2VLZ - chain A; structure by X-ray diffraction, 1.50 A resolution.

Chain A:
Molecule: Myoglobin
Organism: Equus caballus
UniProt: P68082 (MYG_HORSE); residues 1-153 here correspond to UniProt positions 2-154 (UniProt number = residue number + 1)
Sequence (153 residues; numbered 1 to 153; the number before each row is that of its first residue):
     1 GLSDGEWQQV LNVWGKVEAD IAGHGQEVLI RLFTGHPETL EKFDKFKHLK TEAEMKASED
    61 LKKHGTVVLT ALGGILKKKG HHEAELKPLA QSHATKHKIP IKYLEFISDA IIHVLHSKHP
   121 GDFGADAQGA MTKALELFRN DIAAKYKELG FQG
Swiss-Prot annotation at these positions:
  - binding site (nitrite): His64
  - binding site (O2): His64
  - binding site (heme b): His93
  - modified residue: Ser3 (Phosphoserine)
Ion coordination: heme Fe: His93 (together with peroxide ion)
Ligand contacts:
  - heme / peroxide ion: Leu32, Thr39, Lys42, Phe43, Lys45, His64, Val67, Val68, Ala71, Leu72, Leu89, Ser92, His93, His97, Ile99, Tyr103, Leu104, Ile107, Phe138
  - hydrogen peroxide (PEO), molecule 1: Gly1, Leu2, Trp7, Lys79, Leu137
  - hydrogen peroxide (PEO), molecule 2: Lys16, Ala19, Asp20, His24, His119
  - hydrogen peroxide (PEO), molecule 3: Arg31, Asp109, Ala110, His113
  - hydrogen peroxide (PEO), molecule 4: Leu40, Leu49, Lys50, Thr51, Met55
  - hydrogen peroxide (PEO), molecule 5: His116, His119, Pro120, Gly121, Asp122, Phe123, Gly124

Overview:
Ligands of chain A: heme / peroxide ion and 5 copies of hydrogen peroxide. UniProt lists nitrite-binding
residue His64, O2-binding residue His64 and heme b-binding residue His93.
Chain A is Myoglobin (Equus caballus); the structure, Crystal structure of peroxymyoglobin generated by
cryoradiolytic reduction of myoglobin compound III, was determined by X-ray diffraction together with 2VLX,
2VLY and 2VM0 from the same study.
